5WP9 - chains G and I of the 16 polymer chains in the assembly; structure by electron microscopy, 4.22 A resolution (low resolution: residue-level contacts below are approximate; hydrogen-bond / salt-bridge calls are withheld).

# Chain G (and I)
Name: Dynamin-1-like protein
Source organism: Homo sapiens
Notes: EC 3.6.5.5; chain I of this document is another copy of the same molecule, construct and numbering; everything in this record applies to it too
UniProt: O00429 (DNM1L_HUMAN), isoform O00429-3; residue numbers follow UniProt; this construct covers 1-710
Chain sequence (710 residues; numbered 1 to 710; the number before each row is that of its first residue):
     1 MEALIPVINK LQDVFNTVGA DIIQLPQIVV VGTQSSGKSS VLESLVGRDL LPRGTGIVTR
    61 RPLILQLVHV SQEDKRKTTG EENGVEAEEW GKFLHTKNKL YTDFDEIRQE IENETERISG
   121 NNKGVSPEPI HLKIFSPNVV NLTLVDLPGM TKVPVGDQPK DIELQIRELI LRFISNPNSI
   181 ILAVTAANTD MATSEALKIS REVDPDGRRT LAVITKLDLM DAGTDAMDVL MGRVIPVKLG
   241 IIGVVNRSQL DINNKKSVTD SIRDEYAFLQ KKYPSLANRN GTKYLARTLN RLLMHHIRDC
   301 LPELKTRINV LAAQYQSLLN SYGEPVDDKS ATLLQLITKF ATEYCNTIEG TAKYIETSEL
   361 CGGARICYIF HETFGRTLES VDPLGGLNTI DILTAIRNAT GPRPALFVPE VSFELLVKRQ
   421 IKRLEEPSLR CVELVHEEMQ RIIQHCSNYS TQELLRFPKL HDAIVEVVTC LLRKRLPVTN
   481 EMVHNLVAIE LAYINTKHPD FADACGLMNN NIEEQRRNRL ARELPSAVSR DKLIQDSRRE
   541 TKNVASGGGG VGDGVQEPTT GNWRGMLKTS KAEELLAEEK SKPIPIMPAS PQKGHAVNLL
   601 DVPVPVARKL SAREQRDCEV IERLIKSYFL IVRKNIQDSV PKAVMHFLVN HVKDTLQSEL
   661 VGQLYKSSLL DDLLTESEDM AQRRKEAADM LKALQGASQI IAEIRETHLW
Disordered / not traced: 74-86, 504-610
Bound ions: Mg2+: S39, T59 (together with GMP-PCP)
Ligand contacts: GMP-PCP (GCP; phosphomethylphosphonic acid guanylate ester): T33, Q34, S35, S36, G37, K38, S39, S40, P52, R53, G54, T55, G56, I57, V58, T59, L147, G149, T215, K216, D218, L219, V244, V245, N246, R247, S248, Q249, I252
Swiss-Prot annotation at these positions:
  - region: G32 to S39 (G1 motif), V58 to R60 (G2 motif), D146 to G149 (G3 motif), T215 to D218 (G4 motif), V245 to S248 (G5 motif)
  - binding site (GTP): G32 to S40, T215 to D221, N246 to Q249
  - modified residue: M1 (N-acetylmethionine), S529 (Phosphoserine)
  - cross-link (Glycyl lysine isopeptide (Lys-Gly)): K532 (interchain with G-Cter in SUMO), K568 (interchain with G-Cter in SUMO)
  - natural variant: E2 (E2A: In OPA5), S36 (S36G: In EMPF1), A192 (A192E: In OPA5), G362 (G362D: In EMPF1; uncertain significance; G362S: In EMPF1), A395 (A395D: In EMPF1), R403 (R403C: In EMPF1), L406 (L406S: In EMPF1)
  - mutagenesis: Q34 (Q34A: Abolishes GTP hydrolysis), K38 (K38A: Loss of GTPase activity. Impairs mitochondrial division and induces changes in peroxisome morphology. No effect on oligomerization. Increase in sumoylation by SUMO3 ...), S39 (S39A: Abolishes GTP hydrolysis; S39I: Decreased localization to the perinuclear region; S39N: Reduces peroxisomal abundance), V41 (V41F: Temperature-sensitive. Impairs mitochondrial division), T59 (T59A: Abolishes GTP hydrolysis. Impairs mitochondrial division. Reduces peroxisomal abundance), D146 (D146A: Abolishes GTP hydrolysis), G149 (G149A: Abolishes GTP hydrolysis), D190 (D190A: Unable to homooligomerize. Unable to associate with MIEF2 into filaments forming the tubular structures that wrap around the scission site), K216 (K216A: Abolishes GTP hydrolysis), D218 (D218A: Abolishes GTP hydrolysis), D221 (D221A: Unable to homooligomerize. Unable to associate with MIEF2 into filaments forming the tubular structures that wrap around the scission site), G281 (G281D: Temperature-sensitive. Impairs mitochondrial division), 12 further mutagenesis entries in UniProt
From the paper describing this entry:
  - disease-associated variants - G362D: abolished binding to Mitochondrial dynamics protein MID49
  - post-translational modification sites: S611 (citing earlier work)
  - mutagenesis - D221A: abolished binding to Mitochondrial dynamics protein MID49
  - disease-associated variants - G363D (citing earlier work)

# How chain G and chain I interact
Residue-residue contacts (23; chain G residue first):
  R403(G) with E410(I)
  P404(G) with E410(I); Y493(I); I494(I); T496(I); K497(I)
  A405(G) with E410(I)
  L406(G) with E410(I); F413(I)
  F407(G) with F407(I); V408(I); E410(I)
  V408(G) with F407(I)
  E410(G) with R403(I); P404(I); A405(I); L406(I); F407(I)
  F413(G) with L406(I)
  Y493(G) with P404(I)
  I494(G) with P404(I)
  T496(G) with P404(I)
  K497(G) with P404(I)
Also at the interface, not in a pair above, chain G (15 interface residues in all): P409, N495, L624
Also at the interface, not in a pair above, chain I (15 interface residues in all): P409, N495, L624

# In short
Chain G and chain I each contribute 15 residues to their interface. Chain G binds GMP-PCP. Curated annotation
(UniProt) lists 20 GTP-binding residues and 27 mutagenesis sites on chain G. From the paper: G362D and D221A
of chain G abolish binding to Mitochondrial dynamics protein MID49; a modification site at S611(G).
Chain G and chain I are both Dynamin-1-like protein (Homo sapiens); the structure, Structural Basis of
Mitochondrial Receptor Binding and Constriction by Dynamin-Related Protein 1, was determined by electron
microscopy.
